1WDL - chains A and B of the 4 polymer chains in the assembly; structure by X-ray diffraction, 3.50 A resolution.

== Chain A (and B) ==
Protein: Fatty oxidation complex alpha subunit
From: Pseudomonas fragi
Notes: EC 4.2.1.17, 5.3.3.8, 1.1.1.35, 5.1.2.3; chain B of this document is another copy of the same molecule, construct and numbering; everything in this record applies to it too
UniProtKB: P28793 (FAOB_PSEFR); residue numbers follow UniProt; this construct covers 1-715
Chain sequence (715 residues; each row starts with the number of its first residue):
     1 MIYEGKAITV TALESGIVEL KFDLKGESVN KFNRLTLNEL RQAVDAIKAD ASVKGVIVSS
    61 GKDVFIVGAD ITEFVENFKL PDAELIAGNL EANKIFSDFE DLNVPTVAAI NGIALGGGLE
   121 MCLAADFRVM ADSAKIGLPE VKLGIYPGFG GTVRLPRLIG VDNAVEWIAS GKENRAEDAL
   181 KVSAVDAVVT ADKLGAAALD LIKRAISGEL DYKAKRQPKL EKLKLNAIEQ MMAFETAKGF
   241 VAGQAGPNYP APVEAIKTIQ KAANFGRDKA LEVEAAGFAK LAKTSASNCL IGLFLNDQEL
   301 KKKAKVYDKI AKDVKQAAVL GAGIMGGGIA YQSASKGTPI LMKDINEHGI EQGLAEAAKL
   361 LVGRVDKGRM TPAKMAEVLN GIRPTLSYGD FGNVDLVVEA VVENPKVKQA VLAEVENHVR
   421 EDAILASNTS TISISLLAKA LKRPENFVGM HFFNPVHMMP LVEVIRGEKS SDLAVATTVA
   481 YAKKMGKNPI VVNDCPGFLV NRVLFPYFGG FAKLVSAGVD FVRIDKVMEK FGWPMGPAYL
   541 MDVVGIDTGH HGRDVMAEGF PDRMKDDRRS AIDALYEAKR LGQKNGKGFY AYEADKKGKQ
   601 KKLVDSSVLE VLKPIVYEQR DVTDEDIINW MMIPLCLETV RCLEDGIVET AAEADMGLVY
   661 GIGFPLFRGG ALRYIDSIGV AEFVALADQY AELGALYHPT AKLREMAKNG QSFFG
Residues lining bound ligands:
  - 3,6,9,12,15-pentaoxatricosan-1-ol (N8E), molecule 1: Arg34, Asn38, Arg41, Gly68, Ala69, Ile71, Phe74, Asn77, Phe78, Gly88, Asn89, Glu91, Ala92, Ile95, Gly116, Gly117, Glu120, Pro139, Glu140, Leu143, Gly148, Phe149, Phe278
  - 3,6,9,12,15-pentaoxatricosan-1-ol (N8E), molecule 2: Ile345, Leu386, Asn404, Val407
  - 3,6,9,12,15-pentaoxatricosan-1-ol (N8E), molecule 3: Thr431, Phe453, Asn454, Met459, Asn501, Leu504, Phe505, Pro534, Met535, Leu540, Val543, Val544, Thr548, Gly552, Val659, Tyr660, Gly661, Ile662, Gly663, Leu666
  - NAD (nicotinamide-adenine-dinucleotide): Gly321, Ala322, Gly323, Ile324, Met325, Lys343, Asp344, Ile345, Asn346, Ala400, Val401, Val402, Glu403, Lys408, Val411, Asn428, Thr429, Ser430
UniProt features mapped onto this chain:
  - active site: His451 (For 3-hydroxyacyl-CoA dehydrogenase activity)
  - binding site (substrate): Asp297, Asn501, Tyr660
  - binding site (NAD(+)): Met325, Asp344, Val401 to Glu403, Lys408, Ser430, Asn454
  - site (Important for catalytic activity): Glu120, Glu140
What the authors report for this chain:
  - mutagenesis - L290D/L293D: decreased catalytic activity (citing earlier work)
  - mutagenesis - K142A, F294A: unchanged catalytic activity (citing earlier work)

== Interface between chain A and chain B ==
Pairs across the interface - 34 pairs, chain A then chain B:
  Glu347(A) - Gln316(B)
  Glu347(A) - Asn393(B)
  Ile350(A) - Arg383(B)
  Glu351(A) - Arg383(B)  salt bridge
  Leu354(A) - Asn380(B)  hydrogen bond (backbone-side chain)
  Ala358(A) - Ala376(B)  hydrophobic
  Ala358(A) - Asn380(B)
  Val362(A) - Pro372(B)
  Val362(A) - Ala373(B)  hydrophobic
  Asp366(A) - Pro372(B)
  Pro372(A) - Met375(B)
  Met375(A) - Pro372(B)
  Met375(A) - Met375(B)  hydrophobic
  Met375(A) - Ala376(B)
  Ala376(A) - Met375(B)  hydrophobic
  Ala376(A) - Leu379(B)  hydrophobic
  Leu379(A) - Ala376(B)  hydrophobic
  Leu379(A) - Leu379(B)  hydrophobic
  Leu379(A) - Asn380(B)
  Asn380(A) - Leu354(B)
  Asn380(A) - Leu379(B)
  Arg383(A) - Ile350(B)
  Arg383(A) - Glu351(B)  salt bridge
  Arg383(A) - Leu354(B)
  Arg383(A) - Pro384(B)
  Pro384(A) - Arg383(B)
  Thr385(A) - Asp390(B)  hydrogen bond
  Leu386(A) - Asp390(B)  hydrogen bond (backbone-side chain)
  Ser387(A) - Gly389(B)  hydrogen bond (side chain-backbone)
  Ser387(A) - Asp390(B)  hydrogen bond
  Gly389(A) - Ser387(B)
  Asp390(A) - Thr385(B)  hydrogen bond
  Asp390(A) - Leu386(B)  hydrogen bond (side chain-backbone)
  Asp390(A) - Ser387(B)  hydrogen bond
Interface residues without a listed pair, chain A (20 interface residues in all): Val365
Interface residues without a listed pair, chain B (21 interface residues in all): Ala358, Val362, Asp366

== In short ==
Chain A and chain B form an interface of 20 and 21 residues respectively; the contacts include 8 hydrogen
bonds and 2 salt bridges. Polar pairs include Glu351(A)-Arg383(B), Leu354(A)-Asn380(B) and
Thr385(A)-Asp390(B). From the paper: L290D/L293D of chain A reduce catalytic activity; K142A and F294A of
chain A leave catalytic activity unchanged.
Both chains are Fatty oxidation complex alpha subunit (Pseudomonas fragi). Entry 1WDL (fatty acid
beta-oxidation multienzyme complex from Pseudomonas fragi, form II (native4)) was determined by X-ray
diffraction, deposited together with 1WDK and 1WDM.
